9CZ7 - chains A and C of the 4 polymer chains in the assembly; structure by X-ray diffraction, 2.57 A resolution.

== Chain A ==
Protein: Integrin alpha-V heavy chain
Organism: Homo sapiens
UniProtKB: P06756 (ITAV_HUMAN); residues 1-595 here correspond to UniProt positions 31-625 (UniProt number = residue number + 30)
Sequence (605 residues; row label = number of the first residue in the row):
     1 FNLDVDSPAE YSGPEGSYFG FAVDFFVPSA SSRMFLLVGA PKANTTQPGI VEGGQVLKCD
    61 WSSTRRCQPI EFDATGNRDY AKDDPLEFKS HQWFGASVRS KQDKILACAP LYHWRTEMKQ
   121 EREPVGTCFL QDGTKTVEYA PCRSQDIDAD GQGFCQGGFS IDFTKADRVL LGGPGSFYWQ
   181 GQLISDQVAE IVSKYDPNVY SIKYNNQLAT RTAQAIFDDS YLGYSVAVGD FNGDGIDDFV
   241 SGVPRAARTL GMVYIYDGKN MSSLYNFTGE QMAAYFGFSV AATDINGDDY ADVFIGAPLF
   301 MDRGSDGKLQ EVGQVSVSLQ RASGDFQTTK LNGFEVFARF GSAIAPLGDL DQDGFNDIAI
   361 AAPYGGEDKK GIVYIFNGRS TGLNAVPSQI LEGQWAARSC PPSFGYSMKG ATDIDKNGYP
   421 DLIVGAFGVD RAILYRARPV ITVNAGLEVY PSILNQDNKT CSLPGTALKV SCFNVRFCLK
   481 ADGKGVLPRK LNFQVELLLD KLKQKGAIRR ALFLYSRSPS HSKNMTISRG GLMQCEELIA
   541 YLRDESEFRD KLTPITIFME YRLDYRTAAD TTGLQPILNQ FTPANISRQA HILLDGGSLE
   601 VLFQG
Not modelled in the structure: 596-605
Sequence notes: conflict C400 (Met430 in P06756); expression tag (596-605)
Disulfides: C59-C67, C108-C128, C142-C155, C461-C472, C478-C535
Glycans and other covalent adducts: N-acetylglucosamine (NAG) linked to N44, N260; glycan linked to N266

== Chain C ==
Protein: 17E6 Fab light chain
Organism: Mus musculus
Notes: antibody fragment or engineered binder
Sequence (214 residues; numbered 1 to 214; the number before each row is that of its first residue):
     1 DIQMTQTTSS LSASLGDRVI ISCRASQDIS NYLSWYQQKP DGTVKLLIFY TSKLHSGVPS
    61 RFSGSGSGTD YSLTISNLDQ EDIATYFCQQ GNTFPYTFGG GTKVEMRRAD AAPTVSIFPP
   121 SSEQLTSGGA SVVCFLNNFY PKDINVKWKI DGSERQNGVL NSWTDQDSKD STYSFSSTLT
   181 LTKDEYERHN SYTCEATHKT STSPIVKSFN RNEC
Disulfides: C23-C88, C134-C194

== Chain A / chain C interface ==
Residue-residue contacts - 4 pairs, chain A then chain C:
  Y80(A) - Y32(C)
  N198(A) - F49(C)
  N198(A) - K53(C)
  V199(A) - F49(C)  hydrophobic
Other interface residues (no listed pair), chain A (6 interface residues in all): E117, M118, D196
Other interface residues (no listed pair), chain C (5 interface residues in all): L54, Y96

== Overview ==
Chain A and chain C form an interface of 6 and 5 residues respectively.
Here chain A is Integrin alpha-V heavy chain (Homo sapiens) and chain C is 17E6 Fab light chain (Mus
musculus). Entry 9CZ7 (Crystal structure of integrin avb6 headpiece in complex with compound 12) was
determined by X-ray diffraction (same publication as 9CZA, 9CZD and 9CZF).
